PDB entry 6L5Y | X-ray diffraction, 1.65 A resolution | chains A and B of the 4 polymer chains in the assembly

Chain A:
Protein: Hemoglobin subunit alpha
From: Homo sapiens
Reference sequence: P69905 (HBA_HUMAN); residues 1-141 here correspond to UniProt positions 2-142 (UniProt number = residue number + 1)
Sequence (141 residues; each row starts with the number of its first residue):
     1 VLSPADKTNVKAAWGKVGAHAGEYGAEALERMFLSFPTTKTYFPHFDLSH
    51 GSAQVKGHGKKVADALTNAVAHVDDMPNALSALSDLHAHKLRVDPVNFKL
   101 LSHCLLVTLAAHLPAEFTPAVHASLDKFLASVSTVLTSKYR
Metal / ion sites: heme Fe: His87 (together with carbon monoxide)
Ligand contacts: carbon monoxide / heme: Leu29, Met32, Thr39, Tyr42, Phe43, Phe46, His58, Lys61, Val62, Ala65, Leu66, Leu83, Leu86, His87, Leu91, Val93, Asn97, Phe98, Leu101, Val132, Leu136
Curated features (UniProtKB/Swiss-Prot):
  - binding site (O2): His58
  - binding site (heme b): His87
  - site: Thr8, Asn9 (Microbial infection: Cleavage), Lys11 (Not glycated), Ala13, Trp14 (Microbial infection: Cleavage), Tyr24, Gly25 (Microbial infection: Cleavage), Leu29, Glu30 (Microbial infection: Cleavage), His45, Phe46 (Microbial infection: Cleavage), Asp47, Leu48 (Microbial infection: Cleavage), Ser52, Ala53 (Microbial infection: Cleavage), Val55, Lys56 (Microbial infection: Cleavage), Lys56 (Not glycated), Gly59, Lys60 (Microbial infection: Cleavage), Lys60 (Not glycated), Lys90 (Not glycated), Leu91, Arg92 (Microbial infection: Cleavage), Lys99 (Not glycated), Leu106, Val107 (Microbial infection: Cleavage), Thr108, Leu109 (Microbial infection: Cleavage), Val121, His122 (Microbial infection: Cleavage), Ser133, Thr134 (Microbial infection: Cleavage)
  - modified residue: Ser3 (Phosphoserine), Lys7 (N6-succinyllysine), Thr8 (Phosphothreonine), Lys11 (N6-succinyllysine), Lys16 (N6-acetyllysine), Tyr24 (Phosphotyrosine), Ser35 (Phosphoserine), Lys40 (N6-succinyllysine), Ser49 (Phosphoserine), Ser102 (Phosphoserine), Thr108 (Phosphothreonine), Ser124 (Phosphoserine), Ser131 (Phosphoserine), Thr134 (Phosphothreonine), Thr137 (Phosphothreonine), Ser138 (Phosphoserine)
  - glycosylation (N-linked (Glc) (glycation) lysine): Lys7, Lys16, Lys40, Lys61

Chain B:
Protein: Hemoglobin subunit beta
From: Homo sapiens
Reference sequence: P68871 (HBB_HUMAN); residues 1-146 here correspond to UniProt positions 2-147 (UniProt number = residue number + 1)
Sequence (146 residues; numbered 1 to 146; the number before each row is that of its first residue):
     1 VHLTPEEKSAVTALWGKVNVDEVGGEALGRLLVVYPWTQRFFESFGDLST
    51 PDAVMGNPKVKAHGKKVLGAFSDGLAHLDNLKGTFATLSELHCDKLHVDP
   101 ENFRLLGNVLVCVLAHHFGKEFTPPVQAAYQKVVAGVANALAHKYH
Metal / ion sites: heme Fe: His92 (together with carbon monoxide)
Ligand contacts: carbon monoxide / heme: Leu28, Leu31, Thr38, Phe41, Phe42, Phe45, His63, Lys66, Val67, Ala70, Phe71, Phe85, Leu88, Leu91, His92, Leu96, Val98, Asn102, Phe103, Leu106, Val137, Leu141
Curated features (UniProtKB/Swiss-Prot):
  - binding site ((2R)-2,3-bisphosphoglycerate): Val1, His2, Lys82, His143
  - binding site (heme b): His63, His92
  - site: Glu7, Lys8 (Microbial infection: Cleavage), Gly25, Glu26 (Microbial infection: Cleavage), Gly29, Arg30 (Microbial infection: Cleavage), Tyr35, Pro36 (Microbial infection: Cleavage), Trp37, Thr38 (Microbial infection: Cleavage), Phe45, Gly46 (Microbial infection: Cleavage), Asp52, Ala53 (Microbial infection: Cleavage), Gly56, Asn57 (Microbial infection: Cleavage), Lys59 (Not glycated), Phe71, Ser72 (Microbial infection: Cleavage), Gly74, Leu75 (Microbial infection: Cleavage), Lys82 (Not glycated), Thr84, Phe85 (Microbial infection: Cleavage), His92, Cys93 (Microbial infection: Cleavage), Lys95 (Not glycated), Arg104, Leu105 (Microbial infection: Cleavage), Leu110, Val111 (Microbial infection: Cleavage), Gly119, Lys120 (Microbial infection: Cleavage), Phe122, Thr123 (Microbial infection: Cleavage), Ala128, Ala129 (Microbial infection: Cleavage) and 2 more in UniProt
  - modified residue: Val1 (N-acetylvaline), Ser9 (Phosphoserine), Thr12 (Phosphothreonine), Ser44 (Phosphoserine), Thr50 (Phosphothreonine), Lys59 (N6-acetyllysine), Lys82 (N6-acetyllysine), Thr87 (Phosphothreonine), Cys93 (S-nitrosocysteine), Lys144 (N6-acetyllysine)
  - glycosylation: Val1 (N-linked (Glc) (glycation) valine), Lys8 (N-linked (Glc) (glycation) lysine), Lys17 (N-linked (Glc) (glycation) lysine), Lys66 (N-linked (Glc) (glycation) lysine), Lys120 (N-linked (Glc) (glycation) lysine), Lys144 (N-linked (Glc) (glycation) lysine)

Chain A / chain B interface:
Residue-residue contacts - 36 pairs, chain A then chain B:
  Arg31(A) - Phe122(B)  hydrogen bond (side chain-backbone)
  Arg31(A) - Thr123(B)
  Arg31(A) - Pro124(B)
  Arg31(A) - Gln127(B)  hydrogen bond
  Leu34(A) - Pro124(B)
  Leu34(A) - Pro125(B)
  Leu34(A) - Ala128(B)
  Ser35(A) - Gln127(B)
  Ser35(A) - Ala128(B)
  Ser35(A) - Gln131(B)
  Phe36(A) - Gln131(B)
  His103(A) - Asn108(B)
  His103(A) - Val111(B)
  His103(A) - Gln127(B)
  His103(A) - Gln131(B)  hydrogen bond
  Cys104(A) - Gln127(B)
  Val107(A) - Val111(B)  hydrophobic
  Val107(A) - Ala115(B)
  Val107(A) - Gln127(B)
  Ala110(A) - Cys112(B)
  Ala110(A) - Ala115(B)
  Ala110(A) - His116(B)
  Ala111(A) - Ala115(B)
  Ala111(A) - Gly119(B)
  Pro114(A) - His116(B)  hydrogen bond (backbone-side chain)
  Phe117(A) - Arg30(B)  hydrogen bond (backbone-side chain)
  Phe117(A) - His116(B)
  Thr118(A) - Arg30(B)
  Pro119(A) - Arg30(B)
  Pro119(A) - Val33(B)
  Pro119(A) - Met55(B)  hydrophobic
  His122(A) - Arg30(B)  hydrogen bond
  His122(A) - Val34(B)
  Ala123(A) - Val34(B)  hydrophobic
  Asp126(A) - Val34(B)
  Asp126(A) - Tyr35(B)  hydrogen bond
Interface residues without a listed pair, chain A (20 interface residues in all): Glu30, Lys99, Leu106, Ala120
Interface residues without a listed pair, chain B (20 interface residues in all): Pro51, Arg104

Overview:
Chain A and chain B each contribute 20 residues to their interface, with 7 hydrogen bonds. Among the polar
pairs are Arg31(A)-Phe122(B), Arg31(A)-Gln127(B) and His103(A)-Gln131(B). Bound to chain A: carbon monoxide /
heme. Ligands of chain B: carbon monoxide / heme.
Chain A is Hemoglobin subunit alpha and chain B is Hemoglobin subunit beta, both from Homo sapiens; the
structure, Carbonmonoxy human hemoglobin A in the R2 quaternary structure at 140 K: Light (2 min), was
determined by X-ray diffraction (same publication as 6KA9, 6KAE, 6KAH, 6KAI, 6KAO, 6KAP and 11 further
entries).
